Entry 6AQO (X-ray diffraction, 2.64 A resolution); this record covers chains A and E.

== Chain A (and E) ==
Name: Hypoxanthine-guanine phosphoribosyltransferase
Source organism: Trypanosoma brucei brucei (strain 927/4 GUTat10.1)
Notes: chain E of this document is another copy of the same molecule, construct and numbering; everything in this record applies to it too
UniProtKB: Q38CA1 (Q38CA1_TRYB2); numbering as in UniProt (aligned over 2-234)
Sequence (272 residues; numbered -37 to 234; the number before each row is that of its first residue; numbers below 1 keep their minus sign (Met-37 is residue -37)):
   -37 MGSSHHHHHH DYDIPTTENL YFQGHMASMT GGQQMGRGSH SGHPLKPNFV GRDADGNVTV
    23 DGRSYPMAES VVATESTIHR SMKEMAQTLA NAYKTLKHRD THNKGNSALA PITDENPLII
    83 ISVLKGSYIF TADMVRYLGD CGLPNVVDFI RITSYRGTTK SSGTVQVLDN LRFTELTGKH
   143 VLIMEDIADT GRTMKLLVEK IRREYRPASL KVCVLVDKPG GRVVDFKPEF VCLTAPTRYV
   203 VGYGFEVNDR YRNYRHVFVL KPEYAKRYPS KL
Unresolved in the structure: -37 to 8, 115-129 (chain E: -37 to 7, 115-131)
Modified residues: Cys103 (S-hydroxycysteine; CSO)
Differences from the reference sequence: initiating methionine (-37); expression tag (-36 to 1)
Small-molecule neighbours: 45T ({[(2S)-3-(2-amino-6-oxo-1,6-dihydro-9H-purin-9-yl)propane-1,2-diyl]bis(oxyethane-2,1-diyl)}bis(phosphonic acid)): Leu86, Lys87, Gly88, Ile114, Ile149, Ala150, Asp151, Thr152, Gly153, Arg154, Thr155, Lys180, Arg200, Tyr201, Val202, Phe207, Glu208, Arg214
From the paper describing this entry:
  - binding site for 45T: Lys87, Gly88, Asp151 to Thr155, Lys180, Tyr201, Val202, Arg214

== How chain A and chain E interact ==
Residue-residue contacts (82):
  Arg25(A) with Gly101(E)
  Thr63(A) with Ser232(E), hydrogen bond (backbone-side chain); Lys233(E), hydrogen bond (side chain-backbone)
  His64(A) with Arg229(E), hydrogen bond (side chain-backbone); Ser232(E), hydrogen bond (backbone-side chain)
  Lys66(A) with Lys233(E)
  Asp76(A) with Arg212(E), hydrogen bond (backbone-side chain); Tyr213(E); Tyr216(E); Tyr230(E)
  Glu77(A) with Arg212(E), hydrogen bond (backbone-side chain); Arg229(E), salt bridge; Tyr230(E)
  Pro79(A) with Arg212(E)
  Lys87(A) with Val109(E), hydrogen bond (side chain-backbone); Asp110(E), salt bridge; Phe111(E); Phe135(E)
  Tyr90(A) with Tyr90(E); Thr93(E); Ala94(E), hydrophobic; Val97(E); Phe111(E), hydrophobic
  Ile91(A) with Arg98(E)
  Thr93(A) with Tyr90(E)
  Ala94(A) with Tyr90(E); Ala94(E), hydrophobic
  Asp95(A) with Arg98(E), salt bridge
  Val97(A) with Tyr90(E); Asn215(E), hydrogen bond (backbone-side chain)
  Arg98(A) with Ile91(E); Asp95(E), salt bridge; Tyr205(E); Asn215(E); Arg217(E), hydrogen bond (backbone-side chain)
  Gly101(A) with Arg25(E); Asn215(E)
  Asp102(A) with Arg25(E); Arg217(E), salt bridge
  Asn107(A) with Asn215(E)
  Val108(A) with Asp211(E)
  Val109(A) with Lys87(E), hydrogen bond (backbone-side chain)
  Asp110(A) with Lys87(E), salt bridge; Arg113(E), salt bridge
  Phe111(A) with Leu86(E), hydrophobic; Lys87(E); Tyr90(E), hydrophobic
  Arg113(A) with Asp110(E), salt bridge; Phe111(E), hydrogen bond (side chain-backbone); Asn132(E)
  Arg134(A) with Arg113(E)
  Phe135(A) with Lys87(E); Asp211(E); Leu234(E)
  Thr136(A) with Leu234(E), hydrogen bond (backbone-backbone)
  Glu137(A) with Lys233(E); Leu234(E), hydrogen bond (backbone-backbone)
  Tyr205(A) with Arg98(E)
  Asp211(A) with Val108(E); Val109(E); Phe135(E)
  Arg212(A) with Asp76(E), hydrogen bond (side chain-backbone); Glu77(E), hydrogen bond (side chain-backbone)
  Tyr213(A) with Asp76(E)
  Asn215(A) with Val97(E), hydrogen bond (side chain-backbone); Arg98(E); Gly101(E); Asn107(E)
  Arg217(A) with Arg98(E), hydrogen bond (side chain-backbone); Tyr99(E); Asp102(E), salt bridge
  Arg229(A) with His64(E), hydrogen bond (backbone-side chain)
  Tyr230(A) with His64(E); Asp76(E); Glu77(E)
  Ser232(A) with Thr63(E), hydrogen bond (side chain-backbone); His64(E), hydrogen bond (side chain-backbone); Lys66(E)
  Lys233(A) with Glu137(E)
  Leu234(A) with Phe135(E), hydrophobic; Thr136(E), hydrogen bond (backbone-backbone); Glu137(E), hydrogen bond (backbone-backbone)
Also at the interface, not in a pair above, chain A (45 interface residues in all): His41, Asn78, Leu86, Tyr99, Asp131, Tyr216, Pro231
Also at the interface, not in a pair above, chain E (45 interface residues in all): His41, Pro79, Leu100, Arg134, Pro231

== Overview ==
The chain A/chain E interface involves 45 residues from each chain, with 22 hydrogen bonds and 9 salt bridges.
Polar contacts include Glu77(A)-Arg229(E), Lys87(A)-Asp110(E) and Asp95(A)-Arg98(E). Bound to chain A:
compound 45T. From the paper: a binding site for 45T at Lys87(A), Gly88(A) and Asp151(A) among others.
Both chains are Hypoxanthine-guanine phosphoribosyltransferase (Trypanosoma brucei brucei (strain 927/4
GUTat10.1)). Entry 6AQO (Crystal structure of hypoxanthine-guanine-xanthine phosphorybosyltranferase in
complex with
{[(2S)-3-(2-amino-6-oxo-1,6-dihydro-9H-purin-9-yl)propane-1,2-diyl]bis(oxyethane-2,1-diyl)}bis(phosphonic
acid)) was determined by X-ray diffraction (same publication as 6APS, 6APT, 6APU, 6APV and 6AR9).
